6VNW - chains B and I of the 8 polymer chains in the assembly; structure by electron microscopy, 3.44 A resolution.

== Chain B ==
Protein: Bardet-Biedl syndrome 2 protein homolog
Source organism: Bos taurus
UniProtKB: Q32L13 (Q32L13_BOVIN); residue numbers follow UniProt; this construct covers 1-721
Sequence (721 residues; numbered 1 to 721; the number before each row is that of its first residue):
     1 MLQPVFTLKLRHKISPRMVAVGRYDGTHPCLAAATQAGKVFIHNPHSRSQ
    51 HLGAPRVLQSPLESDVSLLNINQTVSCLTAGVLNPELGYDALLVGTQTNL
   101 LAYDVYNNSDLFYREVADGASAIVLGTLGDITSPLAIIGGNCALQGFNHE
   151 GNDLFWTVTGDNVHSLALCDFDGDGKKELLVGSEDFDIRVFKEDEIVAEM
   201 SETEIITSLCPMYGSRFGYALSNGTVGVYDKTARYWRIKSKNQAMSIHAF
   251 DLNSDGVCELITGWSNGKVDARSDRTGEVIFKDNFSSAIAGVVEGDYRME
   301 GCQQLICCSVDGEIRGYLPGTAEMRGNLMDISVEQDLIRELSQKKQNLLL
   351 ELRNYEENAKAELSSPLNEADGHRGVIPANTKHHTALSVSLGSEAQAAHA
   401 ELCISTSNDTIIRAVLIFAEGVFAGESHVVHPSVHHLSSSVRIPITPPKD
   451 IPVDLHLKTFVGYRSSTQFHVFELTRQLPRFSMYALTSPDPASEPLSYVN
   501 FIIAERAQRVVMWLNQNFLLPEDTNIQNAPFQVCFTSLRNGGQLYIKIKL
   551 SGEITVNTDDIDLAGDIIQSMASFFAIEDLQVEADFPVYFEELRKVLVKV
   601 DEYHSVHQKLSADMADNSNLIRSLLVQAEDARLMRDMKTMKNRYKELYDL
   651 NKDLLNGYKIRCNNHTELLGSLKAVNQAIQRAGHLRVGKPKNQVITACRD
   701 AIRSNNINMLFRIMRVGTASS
Not modelled in the structure: 1, 46-64, 320-337, 360-374, 393-397, 718-721

== Chain I ==
Protein: Bardet-Biedl syndrome 9
Source organism: Bos taurus
UniProtKB: E1BHJ5 (E1BHJ5_BOVIN); residues 1-887 here = UniProt positions 1-887
Sequence (887 residues; numbered 1 to 887; the number before each row is that of its first residue):
     1 MSLFKARDWWSTVLGDKEEFDQGCLCLADVDNTGNGQDKIIVGSFMGYLR
    51 IFNPHPVKTGDGAQAEDLLLEVHLRDPILQVEVGKFVSGTEMLHLAVLHS
   101 RKLCVYSVSGTLGNVEHGNQYQIKLMYEHNLQRTACNMTYGSFGGVKGRD
   151 LICIQSVDGMLMVFEQESYAFGRFLPGSLLPGPLAYSSRTDSFITVSSCH
   201 QVESYKYQVLAFATDADKRQETEQQKHGSGKRLVVDWTLNIGEQAIDICI
   251 VSFIQSASSVFVLGERNFFCLKDNGQIQFMKKLDYSPSCFLPYCSVSEGT
   301 INTLIGNHNNMLHIYQDVTLKWATQLPHVPVAVRVGCLHDLKGVIVTLSD
   351 DGHLQCSYLGTDPSLFQAPKVESRELNYDELDMELKELQKVIKNVNKSQD
   401 VWPLTEREDDLKVSAMVSPNFDSVSQATDVEVGADLVPSVTVKVTLKNRV
   451 ALQKIKLSIYVQPPLVLTGDQFTFEFMAPEMTRTVGFSVYLKGSYSPPEL
   501 EGNAVVSYSRPTERNPDGIPRVSQCKFRLPLKLVCLPGQPSKTASHKLTI
   551 DTNKSPVSLLSLFPGFAKQSEDDQVNVMGFRFLGGSQVTLLASKTSQRYR
   601 IQSEQFEDLWLITNELIIRLQEYFEKQGIKDFTCSFSGSVPLEEYFELID
   651 HHFELRINGEKLEELLSERAVQFRAIQRRLLTRFKDKTPAPLQHLDTLLD
   701 GTYKQVIALADAVEENQDNLFQSFTRLKSATHLVILLIGLWQKLSADQIA
   751 ILEAAFLPLQQDTQELGWEETVDAALSHLLKTCLSKSSKEQALNLNSQLG
   801 IPKDTSQLKKHITLFCDRLAKGGRLCLSTDAAAPQTMVMPGGCATIPESD
   851 LEGRSIDQDSSELFTNHKHLMVETPVPEVSPLQGVTE
Not modelled in the structure: 1, 57-62, 214-233, 398-409, 421-438, 568-574, 829-887

== How chain B and chain I interact ==
Residue-residue contacts - 55 pairs, chain B then chain I:
  Ala37(B) - Arg679(I)
  Asn72(B) - Thr682(I)
  Gln73(B) - Asp686(I)
  Thr74(B) - Asp686(I)
  Gln97(B) - Thr688(I)
  His607(B) - Lys687(I)
  Met614(B) - Phe684(I)
  Ser618(B) - Leu681(I)
  Ile621(B) - Gln677(I)
  Ile621(B) - Leu681(I)  hydrophobic
  Arg622(B) - Leu681(I)
  Leu625(B) - Gln677(I)
  Glu629(B) - Arg674(I)  salt bridge
  Arg632(B) - Leu666(I)
  Arg632(B) - Ser667(I)
  Arg632(B) - Ala670(I)
  Leu633(B) - Gln764(I)
  Arg635(B) - Glu663(I)  salt bridge
  Arg635(B) - Gln717(I)
  Arg635(B) - Gln764(I)
  Met637(B) - Leu666(I)  hydrophobic
  Met637(B) - Val713(I)  hydrophobic
  Met637(B) - Glu714(I)
  Lys638(B) - Glu714(I)
  Met640(B) - Val706(I)  hydrophobic
  Met640(B) - Ala710(I)  hydrophobic
  Lys641(B) - Ala710(I)
  Lys641(B) - Asp711(I)  salt bridge
  Lys641(B) - Glu714(I)  salt bridge
  Tyr644(B) - Ala670(I)
  Tyr644(B) - Phe673(I)  hydrophobic
  Tyr644(B) - Tyr703(I)
  Tyr644(B) - Val706(I)  hydrophobic
  Leu647(B) - Phe673(I)  hydrophobic
  Tyr648(B) - Tyr703(I)  hydrophobic
  Asn651(B) - Gln677(I)  hydrogen bond
  Asn651(B) - Leu680(I)
  Asn651(B) - Leu699(I)
  Lys652(B) - Asp700(I)  salt bridge
  Leu654(B) - Phe684(I)  hydrophobic
  Leu655(B) - Phe684(I)  hydrophobic
  Leu655(B) - Leu692(I)  hydrophobic
  Leu655(B) - Asp696(I)
  Tyr658(B) - Arg683(I)  hydrogen bond (side chain-backbone)
  Tyr658(B) - Phe684(I)  hydrophobic
  Tyr658(B) - Thr688(I)  hydrogen bond (side chain-backbone)
  Lys659(B) - Leu692(I)
  Arg661(B) - Phe684(I)  hydrogen bond (side chain-backbone)
  Arg661(B) - Asp686(I)  hydrogen bond (side chain-backbone)
  Cys662(B) - Pro689(I)  hydrophobic
  Cys662(B) - Ala690(I)
  His665(B) - Lys687(I)
  His665(B) - Thr688(I)
  His665(B) - Pro689(I)
  Thr666(B) - Pro689(I)
Other interface residues (no listed pair), chain B (35 interface residues in all): Thr98, Met634, Lys645
Other interface residues (no listed pair), chain I (32 interface residues in all): Lys685, Ile707

== Overview ==
Chain B and chain I form an interface of 35 and 32 residues respectively; the contacts include 5 hydrogen
bonds and 5 salt bridges. Among the polar pairs are Glu629(B)-Arg674(I), Arg635(B)-Glu663(I) and
Lys641(B)-Asp711(I).
Chain B is Bardet-Biedl syndrome 2 protein homolog and chain I is Bardet-Biedl syndrome 9, both from Bos
taurus; the structure, Cryo-EM structure of apo-BBSome, was determined by electron microscopy, deposited
together with 6VOA.
